Entry 4ZNY (X-ray diffraction, 2.40 A resolution); this record covers chains A and B.

# Chain A
Protein: Tumor susceptibility gene 101 protein
Organism: Homo sapiens
Notes: fragment: UEV domain
UniProt: Q99816 (TS101_HUMAN); residues 4-145 here = UniProt positions 4-145
Amino-acid sequence (142 residues; each row starts with the number of its first residue):
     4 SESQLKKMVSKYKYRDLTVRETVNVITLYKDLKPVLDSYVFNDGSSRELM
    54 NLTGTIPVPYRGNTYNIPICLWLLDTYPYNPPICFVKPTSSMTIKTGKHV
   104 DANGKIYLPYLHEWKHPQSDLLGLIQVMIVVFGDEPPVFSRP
Curated features (UniProtKB/Swiss-Prot):
  - mutagenesis: Val-43 (V43A: Reduces interaction with ubiquitin; inhibits down-regulation of EGFR), Asn-45 (N45A: Reduces interaction with ubiquitin. No effect on MGRN1-binding), Asp-46 (D46A: Reduces interaction with ubiquitin), Tyr-63 (Y63A: Reduces interaction with HIV-1 p6; impairs HIV-1 budding), Phe-88 (F88A: Reduces interaction with ubiquitin; no effect on in interaction with HIV-1 p6), Val-89 (V89A: No change in interaction with p6; no effect on HIV-1 budding), Met-95 (M95A: Reduces interaction with VPS37B and HIV-1 p6; abolishes interaction with PDCD6IP; impairs HIV-1 budding; inhibits down-regulation of EGFR. Abolishes MGRN1-binding ...), Val-141 (V141A: Reduces interaction with HIV-1 p6)

# Chain B
Protein: T-cell leukemia virus type I, partial gag gene; HTLV1 (human T-lymphotropic virus type I)
Notes: fragment: L-domain
UniProt: Q85594 (Q85594_9DELA); residue numbers follow UniProt; this construct covers 105-114
Amino-acid sequence (10 residues; each row starts with the number of its first residue):
   105 YVEPTAPQVL

# How chain A and chain B interact
Residue-residue contacts - 26 pairs, chain A then chain B:
  Asp-34(A) / Val-106(B)
  Thr-58(A) / Pro-108(B)
  Tyr-63(A) / Pro-111(B)  hydrophobic
  Tyr-68(A) / Thr-109(B)
  Tyr-68(A) / Ala-110(B)
  Tyr-68(A) / Pro-111(B)
  Asn-69(A) / Val-106(B)
  Asn-69(A) / Glu-107(B)
  Asn-69(A) / Pro-108(B)
  Asn-69(A) / Thr-109(B)  hydrogen bond (backbone-side chain)
  Ile-70(A) / Thr-109(B)
  Thr-92(A) / Pro-108(B)
  Met-95(A) / Pro-108(B)
  Met-95(A) / Thr-109(B)
  Met-95(A) / Ala-110(B)
  Pro-139(A) / Pro-111(B)  hydrophobic
  Val-141(A) / Ala-110(B)
  Val-141(A) / Pro-111(B)
  Phe-142(A) / Ala-110(B)
  Phe-142(A) / Pro-111(B)
  Phe-142(A) / Val-113(B)  hydrophobic
  Ser-143(A) / Ala-110(B)  hydrogen bond (side chain-backbone)
  Ser-143(A) / Pro-111(B)  hydrogen bond (backbone-backbone)
  Ser-143(A) / Gln-112(B)
  Ser-143(A) / Val-113(B)  hydrogen bond (backbone-backbone)
  Arg-144(A) / Gln-112(B)
Also at the interface, not in a pair above, chain A (16 interface residues in all): Pro-71, Thr-96, Pro-145

# Summary
The interface between chain A and chain B involves 16 residues on one side and 8 on the other, with 4 hydrogen
bonds. Among the polar pairs are Asn-69(A)/Thr-109(B), Ser-143(A)/Ala-110(B) and Ser-143(A)/Pro-111(B).
Curated annotation (UniProt) lists 8 mutagenesis sites on chain A.
Here chain A is Tumor susceptibility gene 101 protein (Homo sapiens) and chain B is T-cell leukemia virus type
I, partial gag gene; HTLV1 (human T-lymphotropic virus type I). Entry 4ZNY (Structure of the human TSG101-UEV
Domain in complex with the PTAP motif of the p19 gag ...) was determined by X-ray diffraction.
